PDB entry 9KBQ | X-ray diffraction, 1.52 A resolution | chains A and B

== Chain A (and B) ==
Molecule: Lysozyme
Source organism: Acinetobacter baumannii
Notes: EC 3.2.1.17; chain B of this document is another copy of the same molecule, construct and numbering; everything in this record applies to it too
Reference sequence: A0A8B4M5Z7 (A0A8B4M5Z7_ACIBA); residues 21-169 here correspond to UniProt positions 1-149 (UniProt number = residue number - 20)
Chain sequence (149 residues; row label = number of the first residue in the row):
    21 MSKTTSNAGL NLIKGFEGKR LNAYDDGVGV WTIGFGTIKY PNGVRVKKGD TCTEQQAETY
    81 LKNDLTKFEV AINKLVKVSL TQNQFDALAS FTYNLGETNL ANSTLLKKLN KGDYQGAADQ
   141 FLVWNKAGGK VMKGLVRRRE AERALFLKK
Disordered / not traced: 21, 169
Construct notes: conflict S99 (Pro79 in A0A8B4M5Z7), G132 (Ser112 in A0A8B4M5Z7)
What the authors report for this chain:
  - catalytic residues: E37, D46, T52
  - self-association interface (contacts with another copy of this molecule): R40, G47, G148, G149, K153, R157
  - mutagenesis - R40I/G47D, G47D/R157I: abolished binding to Lysozyme (chain A)
  - mutagenesis - G148D/G149D: unchanged binding to Lysozyme (chain A)
  - mutagenesis - G148D/G149D: unchanged stability in response to heat treatment
  - mutagenesis - K153A/R157I: decreased binding to another copy of this molecule
  - mutagenesis - R40I/G47D, G47D/R157I: decreased catalytic activity on treatment at 100 degC for 1 hr
  - mutagenesis - G148D/G149D: unchanged catalytic activity on heat treatment
  - mutagenesis - K153A/R157I: abolished catalytic activity on heat treatment

== How chain A and chain B interact ==
Pairs across the interface (33; chain A residue first):
  F36(A) - G148(B)
  E37(A) - G148(B)
  E37(A) - G149(B)
  G38(A) - G148(B)  hydrogen bond (backbone-backbone)
  R40(A) - K146(B)
  R40(A) - G149(B)  hydrogen bond (side chain-backbone)
  R40(A) - V151(B)
  Y44(A) - K146(B)
  D45(A) - V143(B)
  G47(A) - S123(B)
  G47(A) - T124(B)  hydrogen bond (backbone-backbone)
  G47(A) - V143(B)
  G47(A) - W144(B)
  V48(A) - N122(B)
  V48(A) - T124(B)
  G49(A) - T124(B)  hydrogen bond (backbone-side chain)
  A147(A) - G116(B)
  G148(A) - F88(B)
  G148(A) - G116(B)
  G148(A) - E117(B)  hydrogen bond (backbone-backbone)
  G148(A) - T118(B)
  G149(A) - K87(B)  hydrogen bond (backbone-side chain)
  K150(A) - F88(B)
  K150(A) - Y113(B)  hydrogen bond (side chain-backbone)
  V151(A) - I58(B)  hydrophobic
  M152(A) - N114(B)
  M152(A) - L115(B)
  K153(A) - D46(B)  hydrogen bond (side chain-backbone)
  K153(A) - V48(B)
  V156(A) - V48(B)
  R157(A) - G47(B)
  R157(A) - V48(B)
  E160(A) - V48(B)
Also at the interface, not in a pair above, chain A (21 interface residues in all): G35, D46
Also at the interface, not in a pair above, chain B (24 interface residues in all): V50, Q140, K150

== Summary ==
21 residues of chain A and 24 residues of chain B are in contact; the contacts include 8 hydrogen bonds. Among
the polar pairs are R40(A)-G149(B), G49(A)-T124(B) and G149(A)-K87(B). The paper reports catalytic residues
E37(A), D46(A) and T52(A); R40I/G47D and G47D/R157I of chain A abolish binding to Lysozyme (chain A); 4
substitutions were tested in all.
Chain A and chain B are both Lysozyme (Acinetobacter baumannii); the structure, Crystal structure of PHAb10, a
peptidoglycan hydrolase with thermal stability and broad-spectrum, was determined by X-ray diffraction,
deposited together with 9KBS and 9KBT.
